PDB entry 3BIE | X-ray diffraction, 1.68 A resolution | chains A and B of the 3 polymer chains in the assembly

[Chain A]
Molecule: Alpha-ketoglutarate-dependent dioxygenase alkB
Source organism: Escherichia coli K12
Notes: EC 1.14.11.-; fragment: catalytic domain
Reference sequence: P05050 (ALKB_ECOLI); residues 13-214 here correspond to UniProt positions 1-202 (UniProt number = residue number - 12)
Amino-acid sequence (202 residues; each row starts with the number of its first residue):
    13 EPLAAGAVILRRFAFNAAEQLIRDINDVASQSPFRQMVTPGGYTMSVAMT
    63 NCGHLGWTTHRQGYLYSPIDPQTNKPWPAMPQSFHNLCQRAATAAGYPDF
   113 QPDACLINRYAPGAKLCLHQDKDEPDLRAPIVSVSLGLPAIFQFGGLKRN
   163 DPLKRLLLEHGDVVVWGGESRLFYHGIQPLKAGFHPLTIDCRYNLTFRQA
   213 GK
Differences from the reference sequence: engineered mutation Cys129 (Ser117 in P05050)
Metal / ion sites: Mn2+: His131, Asp133, His187 (together with 2-oxoglutaric acid)
Ligand contacts: 2-oxoglutaric acid (AKG): Leu118, Asn120, Tyr122, Leu128, His131, Asp133, Ser145, Phe154, Leu170, His187, Ile189, Arg204, Asn206, Thr208, Arg210
From the paper describing this entry:
  - binding site for the 12-nt DNA strand (chain B): Thr51 to Gly53, Trp69, Cys129, His131
  - binding site for the 12-nt DNA strand (chain B): Asp135 (proposed by the authors, not directly observed)

[Chain B]
Molecule: 12-nt DNA strand
Sequence (12 nucleotides; row label = number of the first residue in the row):
     2 AGGTAAXAXCGT
Modified positions: MA7 (1N-methyladenosine-5'-monophosphate) at position 8; 2YR (2'-deoxy-N-(2-sulfanylethyl)cytidine 5'-(dihydrogen phosphate)) at position 10

[How chain A and chain B interact]
Pairs across the interface - 28 pairs, chain A then chain B:
  Thr51(A) with DA7(B), phosphate contact; DA9(B), sugar contact
  Pro52(A) with DA6(B), phosphate contact; DA7(B), phosphate contact
  Gly53(A) with DA7(B), hydrogen bond to the phosphate
  Tyr55(A) with DA9(B), phosphate contact; 2YR_10(B), sugar contact
  Met57(A) with MA7_8(B), phosphate contact; DA9(B), phosphate contact
  Trp69(A) with MA7_8(B), base contact
  Gly75(A) with DA6(B), phosphate contact
  Tyr76(A) with DA6(B), hydrogen bond to the phosphate; DA7(B), sugar contact; MA7_8(B), hydrogen bond to the phosphate
  Leu118(A) with MA7_8(B), base contact
  Lys127(A) with 2YR_10(B), salt bridge to the phosphate
  Leu128(A) with MA7_8(B), phosphate contact; DA9(B), phosphate contact
  Cys129(A) with MA7_8(B), sugar contact; DA9(B), hydrogen bond to the phosphate; 2YR_10(B), covalent bond
  Leu130(A) with MA7_8(B), phosphate contact
  His131(A) with MA7_8(B), hydrogen bond to the sugar
  Gln132(A) with MA7_8(B), base contact
  Asp135(A) with DA6(B), phosphate contact; MA7_8(B), base contact
  Arg161(A) with DA9(B), base contact
  Arg210(A) with MA7_8(B), base contact
Interface residues without a listed pair, chain A (23 interface residues in all): Ser58, Met61, Tyr78, Asp133, Lys134
Interface residues without a listed pair, chain B (6 interface residues in all): DT5

[In short]
Chain A and chain B form an interface of 23 and 6 residues respectively, with 1 covalent bond, 5 hydrogen
bonds and 1 salt bridge. Polar contacts include His131(A)-MA7_8(B), Gly53(A)-DA7(B) and Tyr76(A)-DA6(B). From
the paper: a binding site for the 12-nt DNA strand (chain B) at Thr51(A), Trp69(A) and Cys129(A) among others.
Here chain A is Alpha-ketoglutarate-dependent dioxygenase alkB (Escherichia coli K12) and chain B is a 12-nt
DNA strand. Entry 3BIE (X-ray structure of E coli AlkB bound to dsDNA containing 1meA/T with Mn and 2KG) was
determined by X-ray diffraction (same publication as 3BI3, 3BKZ, 3BTX, 3BTY, 3BTZ, 3BU0 and 3BUC).
